Entry 8HIL (electron microscopy, 3.57 A resolution); this record covers chains A and F of the 10 polymer chains in the assembly.

# Chain A
Molecule: DNA-directed RNA polymerase V largest subunit
Source organism: Brassica oleracea
Chain sequence (2032 residues; each row starts with the number of its first residue):
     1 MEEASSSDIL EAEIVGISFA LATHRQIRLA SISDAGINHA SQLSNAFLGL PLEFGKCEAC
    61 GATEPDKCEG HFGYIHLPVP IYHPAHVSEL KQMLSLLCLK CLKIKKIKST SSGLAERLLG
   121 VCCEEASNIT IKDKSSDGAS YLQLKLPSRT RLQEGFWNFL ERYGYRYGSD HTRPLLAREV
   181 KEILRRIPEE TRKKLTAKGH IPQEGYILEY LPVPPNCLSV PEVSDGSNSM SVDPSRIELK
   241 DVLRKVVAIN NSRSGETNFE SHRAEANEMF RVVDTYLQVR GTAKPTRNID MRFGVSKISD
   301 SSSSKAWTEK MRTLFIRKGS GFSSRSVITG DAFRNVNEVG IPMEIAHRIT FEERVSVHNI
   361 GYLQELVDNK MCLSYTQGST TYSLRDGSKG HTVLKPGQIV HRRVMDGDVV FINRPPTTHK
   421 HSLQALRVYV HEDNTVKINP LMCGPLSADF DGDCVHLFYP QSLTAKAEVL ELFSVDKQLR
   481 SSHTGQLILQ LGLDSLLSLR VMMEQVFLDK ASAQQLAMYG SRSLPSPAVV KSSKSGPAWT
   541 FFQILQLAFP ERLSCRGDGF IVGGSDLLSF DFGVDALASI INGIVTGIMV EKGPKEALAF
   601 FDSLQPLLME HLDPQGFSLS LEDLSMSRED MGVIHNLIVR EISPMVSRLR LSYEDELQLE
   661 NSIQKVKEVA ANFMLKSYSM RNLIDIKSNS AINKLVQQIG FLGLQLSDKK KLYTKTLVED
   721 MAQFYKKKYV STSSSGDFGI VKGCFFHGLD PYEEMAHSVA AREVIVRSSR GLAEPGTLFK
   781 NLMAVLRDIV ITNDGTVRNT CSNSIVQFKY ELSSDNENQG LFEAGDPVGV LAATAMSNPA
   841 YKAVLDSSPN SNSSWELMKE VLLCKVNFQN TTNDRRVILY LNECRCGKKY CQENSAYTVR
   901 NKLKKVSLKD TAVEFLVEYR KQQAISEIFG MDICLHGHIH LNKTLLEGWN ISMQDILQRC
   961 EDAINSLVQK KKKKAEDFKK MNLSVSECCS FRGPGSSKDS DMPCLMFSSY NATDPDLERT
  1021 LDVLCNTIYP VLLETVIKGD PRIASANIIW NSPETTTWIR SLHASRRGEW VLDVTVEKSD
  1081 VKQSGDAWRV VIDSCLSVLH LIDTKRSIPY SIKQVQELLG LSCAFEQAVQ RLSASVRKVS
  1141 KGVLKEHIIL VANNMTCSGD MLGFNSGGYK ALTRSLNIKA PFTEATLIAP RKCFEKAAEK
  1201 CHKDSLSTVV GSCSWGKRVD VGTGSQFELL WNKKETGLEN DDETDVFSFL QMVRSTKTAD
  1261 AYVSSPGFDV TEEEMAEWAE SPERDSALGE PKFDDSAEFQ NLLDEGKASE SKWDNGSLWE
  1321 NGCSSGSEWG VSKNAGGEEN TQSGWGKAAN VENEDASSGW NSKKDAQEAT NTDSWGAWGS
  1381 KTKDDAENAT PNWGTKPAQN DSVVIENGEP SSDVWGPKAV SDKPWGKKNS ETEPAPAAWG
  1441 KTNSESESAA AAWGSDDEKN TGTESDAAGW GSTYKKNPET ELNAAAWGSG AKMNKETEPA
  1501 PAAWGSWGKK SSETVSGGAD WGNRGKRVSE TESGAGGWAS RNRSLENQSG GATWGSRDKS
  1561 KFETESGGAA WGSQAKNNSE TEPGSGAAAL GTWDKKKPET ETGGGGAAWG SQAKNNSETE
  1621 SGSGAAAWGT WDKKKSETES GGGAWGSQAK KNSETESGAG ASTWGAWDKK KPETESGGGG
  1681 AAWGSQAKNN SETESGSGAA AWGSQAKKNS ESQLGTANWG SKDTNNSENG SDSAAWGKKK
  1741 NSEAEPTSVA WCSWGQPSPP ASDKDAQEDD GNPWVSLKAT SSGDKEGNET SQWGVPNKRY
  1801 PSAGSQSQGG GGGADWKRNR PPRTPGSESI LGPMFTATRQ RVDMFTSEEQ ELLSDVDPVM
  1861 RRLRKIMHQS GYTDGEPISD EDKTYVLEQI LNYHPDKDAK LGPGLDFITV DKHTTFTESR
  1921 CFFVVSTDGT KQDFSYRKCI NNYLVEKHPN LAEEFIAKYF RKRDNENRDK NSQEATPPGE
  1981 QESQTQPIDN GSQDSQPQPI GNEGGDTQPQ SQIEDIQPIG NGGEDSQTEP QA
Not modelled in the structure: 1-319, 1172-1224, 1233-2032
Metal / ion sites: Mg2+: Asp449, Asp453; Zn2+: His938, His940
What the authors report for this chain:
  - Mg2+ coordination: Asp449, Asp453

# Chain F
Molecule: DNA-directed RNA polymerases I, II, and III subunit RPABC2
Source organism: Brassica oleracea
Reference sequence: A0A0D3BZZ8 (A0A0D3BZZ8_BRAOL); numbering as in UniProt (aligned over 1-144)
Chain sequence (144 residues; each row starts with the number of its first residue):
     1 MAEDDYNEVD DLGYEDEPAE PEIEEGIEED ADMKDNDDIN GEPLETEDKV ETEPVQRPRK
    61 TSKFMTKYER ARILGTRALQ ISMNAPVMVE LEGETDPLEI AMKELRQRKI PFTIRRYLPD
   121 GSFEEWGVDE LIVEDSWKRQ VGGD
Not modelled in the structure: 1-58, 138-144
Sequence notes: variant Glu51 (Asp in A0A0D3BZZ8)

# Chain A / chain F interface
Pairs across the interface (53):
  Arg354(A) with Ser82(F); Met83(F), hydrogen bond
  Val357(A) with Asn84(F)
  Asn359(A) with Thr95(F)
  Leu463(A) with Ala78(F); Leu79(F), hydrophobic
  Ala467(A) with Gly75(F)
  Glu468(A) with Ala71(F)
  Leu470(A) with Leu98(F), hydrophobic
  Glu471(A) with Arg70(F), salt bridge; Ala71(F); Leu74(F)
  Leu472(A) with Lys67(F); Tyr68(F), hydrophobic
  Val590(A) with Trp137(F)
  Glu591(A) with Trp137(F)
  Lys592(A) with Trp137(F)
  Gly593(A) with Trp137(F)
  Asn793(A) with Thr61(F); Tyr117(F), hydrogen bond (side chain-backbone)
  Asp794(A) with Pro119(F)
  Arg798(A) with Pro119(F)
  Asn803(A) with Pro119(F), hydrogen bond (side chain-backbone)
  Glu817(A) with Lys63(F), salt bridge; Phe64(F)
  Gln819(A) with Phe64(F)
  Glu823(A) with Met65(F); Thr66(F); Lys67(F), hydrogen bond (side chain-backbone)
  Ala824(A) with Thr66(F)
  Gly825(A) with Tyr68(F)
  Pro827(A) with Tyr68(F)
  Ser1225(A) with Arg72(F)
  Gln1226(A) with Tyr117(F)
  Phe1227(A) with Arg115(F); Arg116(F); Tyr117(F), hydrogen bond (backbone-backbone)
  Glu1228(A) with Tyr68(F); Glu69(F); Arg72(F); Ile114(F); Arg115(F); Tyr117(F)
  Leu1229(A) with Arg115(F)
  Leu1230(A) with Arg72(F); Ile73(F), hydrophobic; Thr76(F); Ile114(F), hydrophobic
  Trp1231(A) with Phe112(F); Thr113(F), hydrogen bond (backbone-side chain); Arg115(F)
  Asn1232(A) with Pro111(F), hydrogen bond (side chain-backbone); Phe112(F)
Interface residues without a listed pair, chain A (39 interface residues in all): Ser356, His358, Tyr362, Pro396, Lys466, Met589, Thr792, Asp826
Interface residues without a listed pair, chain F (33 interface residues in all): Ser62, Leu118

# In short
39 residues of chain A and 33 residues of chain F are in contact; the contacts include 7 hydrogen bonds and 2
salt bridges. Among the polar pairs are Glu471(A)-Arg70(F), Glu817(A)-Lys63(F) and Arg354(A)-Met83(F). The
Mg2+ site is built by Asp449(A) and Asp453(A). From the paper: Mg2+ coordination by Asp449(A) and Asp453(A).
Here chain A is DNA-directed RNA polymerase V largest subunit and chain F is DNA-directed RNA polymerases I,
II, and III subunit RPABC2, both from Brassica oleracea. Entry 8HIL (A cryo-EM structure of B. oleracea RNA
polymerase V at 3.57 Angstrom) was determined by electron microscopy together with 8HIM from the same study.
